6UPY - chains C and K of the 13 polymer chains in the assembly; structure by X-ray diffraction, 3.40 A resolution.

# Chain C
Protein: DNA-directed RNA polymerase II subunit RPB3
From: Saccharomyces cerevisiae (strain ATCC 204508 / S288c)
UniProt: P16370 (RPB3_YEAST); numbering as in UniProt (aligned over 1-318)
Amino-acid sequence (318 residues; each row starts with the number of its first residue):
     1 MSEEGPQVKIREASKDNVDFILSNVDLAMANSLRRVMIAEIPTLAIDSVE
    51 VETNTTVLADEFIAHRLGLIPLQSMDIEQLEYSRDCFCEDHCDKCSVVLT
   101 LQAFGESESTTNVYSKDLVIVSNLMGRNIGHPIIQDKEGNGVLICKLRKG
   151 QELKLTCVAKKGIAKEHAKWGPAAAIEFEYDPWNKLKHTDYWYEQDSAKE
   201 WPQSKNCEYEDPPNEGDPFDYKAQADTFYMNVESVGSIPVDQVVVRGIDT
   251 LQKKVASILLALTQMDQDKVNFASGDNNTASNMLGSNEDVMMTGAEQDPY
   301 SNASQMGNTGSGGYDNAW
Not modelled in the structure: 1, 269-318
Ion coordination: Zn2+: Cys-86, Cys-88, Cys-92, Cys-95
UniProt features mapped onto this chain:
  - binding site (Zn(2+)): Cys-86, Cys-88, Cys-92, Cys-95
  - modified residue: Ser-2 (N-acetylserine)
  - natural variant: Ala-30 (A30D: In mutant RPB3-1)
  - mutagenesis: Lys-9 (K9E: Transcript termination readthrough)

# Chain K
Protein: DNA-directed RNA polymerase II subunit RPB11
From: Saccharomyces cerevisiae (strain ATCC 204508 / S288c)
UniProt: P38902 (RPB11_YEAST); residues 1-120 here = UniProt positions 1-120
Amino-acid sequence (120 residues; numbered 1 to 120; the number before each row is that of its first residue):
     1 MNAPDRFELFLLGEGESKLKIDPDTKAPNAVVITFEKEDHTLGNLIRAEL
    51 LNDRKVLFAAYKVEHPFFARFKLRIQTTEGYDPKDALKNACNSIINKLGA
   101 LKTNFETEWNLQTLAADDAF
Not modelled in the structure: 115-120
UniProt features mapped onto this chain:
  - mutagenesis: Glu-108 (E108G/V: Transcript termination readthrough; E108K: Transcript termination readthrough. Lethal), Leu-111 (L111P: Transcript termination readthrough), Leu-114 (L114P: Transcript termination readthrough)

# Chain C / chain K interface
Contacting residue pairs (62):
  Ser-2(C) with Asn-104(K), hydrogen bond
  Glu-3(C) with Ala-100(K); Asn-104(K), hydrogen bond (backbone-side chain)
  Glu-4(C) with Ala-100(K)
  Pro-6(C) with Lys-97(K); Leu-101(K), hydrophobic; Asn-104(K), hydrogen bond (backbone-side chain)
  Val-8(C) with Leu-101(K), hydrophobic; Phe-105(K), hydrophobic; Glu-108(K)
  Ile-10(C) with Glu-108(K); Trp-109(K), hydrophobic; Gln-112(K)
  Ala-13(C) with Leu-114(K)
  Asp-26(C) with Ala-48(K); Asn-52(K)
  Ala-28(C) with Asn-44(K); Leu-45(K); Ala-48(K), hydrophobic
  Met-29(C) with Leu-45(K); Lys-97(K)
  Asn-31(C) with Asn-44(K)
  Ser-32(C) with His-40(K); Thr-41(K), hydrogen bond (side chain-backbone); Leu-45(K)
  Arg-35(C) with Asp-39(K), salt bridge; His-40(K); Thr-41(K), hydrogen bond
  Glu-40(C) with Asp-39(K); Thr-41(K), hydrogen bond
  Arg-84(C) with Leu-11(K)
  Ile-163(C) with Phe-10(K), hydrophobic
  Lys-165(C) with Arg-6(K), hydrogen bond (backbone-side chain); Leu-9(K), hydrogen bond (side chain-backbone); Phe-10(K); Asp-39(K), salt bridge
  Glu-166(C) with Arg-6(K), hydrogen bond (backbone-side chain); Phe-7(K); Phe-10(K)
  His-167(C) with Arg-6(K)
  Val-240(C) with Trp-109(K), hydrophobic
  Asp-241(C) with Trp-109(K)
  Val-244(C) with Phe-105(K), hydrophobic
  Ile-248(C) with Leu-98(K)
  Asp-249(C) with Lys-102(K), salt bridge
  Leu-251(C) with Leu-98(K), hydrophobic
  Gln-252(C) with Leu-98(K); Gly-99(K); Lys-102(K), hydrogen bond
  Lys-254(C) with Glu-38(K), salt bridge; Leu-42(K)
  Val-255(C) with Cys-91(K), hydrophobic; Ile-95(K), hydrophobic
  Ile-258(C) with Lys-18(K); Leu-19(K), hydrophobic; Leu-42(K), hydrophobic
  Leu-259(C) with Lys-88(K); Asn-92(K)
  Leu-262(C) with Leu-19(K), hydrophobic; Leu-87(K), hydrophobic; Lys-88(K)
  Met-265(C) with Leu-19(K)
Interface residues without a listed pair, chain C (41 interface residues in all): Gln-7, Lys-9, Ser-14, Val-18, Phe-20, Val-36, Ala-168, Val-245, Ala-256
Interface residues without a listed pair, chain K (37 interface residues in all): Ile-21, Phe-35, Ile-94, Glu-106

# Summary
The interface between chain C and chain K involves 41 residues on one side and 37 on the other, with 10
hydrogen bonds and 4 salt bridges. Polar pairs include Arg-35(C)/Asp-39(K), Lys-165(C)/Asp-39(K) and
Asp-249(C)/Lys-102(K).
Here chain C is DNA-directed RNA polymerase II subunit RPB3 and chain K is DNA-directed RNA polymerase II
subunit RPB11, both from Saccharomyces cerevisiae (strain ATCC 204508 / S288c). Entry 6UPY (RNA polymerase II
elongation complex with 5-guanidinohydantoin lesion in state 2E) was determined by X-ray diffraction together
with 6UPX, 6UPZ, 6UQ0, 6UQ1, 6UQ2 and 6UQ3 from the same study.
